7XFI - chains C and I of the 10 polymer chains in the assembly; structure by electron microscopy, 2.90 A resolution.

Chain C:
Name: Histone H2A type 1
Source organism: Xenopus laevis
UniProt: P06897 (H2A1_XENLA); residues 0-129 here correspond to UniProt positions 1-130 (UniProt number = residue number + 1)
Amino-acid sequence (130 residues; numbered 0 to 129; the number before each row is that of its first residue; numbering starts at 0):
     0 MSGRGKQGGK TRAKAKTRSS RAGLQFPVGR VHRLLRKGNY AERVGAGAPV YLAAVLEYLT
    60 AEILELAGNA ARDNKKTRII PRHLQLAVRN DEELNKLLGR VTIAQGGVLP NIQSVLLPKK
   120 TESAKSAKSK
Unresolved in the structure: 0-10, 118-129
Construct notes: conflict Arg99 (Gly100 in P06897)
Curated features (UniProtKB/Swiss-Prot):
  - modified residue: Ser1 (N-acetylserine), Lys5 (N6-(2-hydroxyisobutyryl)lysine), Lys9 (N6-(2-hydroxyisobutyryl)lysine), Lys36 (N6-(2-hydroxyisobutyryl)lysine), Lys74 (N6-(2-hydroxyisobutyryl)lysine), Lys75 (N6-(2-hydroxyisobutyryl)lysine), Lys95 (N6-(2-hydroxyisobutyryl)lysine), Gln104 (N5-methylglutamine), Lys118 (N6-(2-hydroxyisobutyryl)lysine)
  - cross-link (Glycyl lysine isopeptide (Lys-Gly)): Lys13 (interchain with G-Cter in ubiquitin), Lys15 (interchain with G-Cter in ubiquitin), Lys119 (interchain with G-Cter in ubiquitin)

Chain I:
Molecule: 152-nt DNA strand
Source organism: Xenopus laevis
Sequence (152 nucleotides; each row starts with the number of its first residue; numbers below 1 keep their minus sign (DA-77 is residue -77)):
   -77 ATGCACAGGA TGTATATATC TGACACGIGC CTGGAGACTA GGGAGTAATC CCCTTGGCGG
   -17 TTAAAACGCG GGGGACAGCG CGTACGTGCG TTTAAGCGGT GCTAGAGCTG TCTACGACCA
    43 ATTGAGCGGC CTCGGCACCG GGATTCTCCA GG
Unresolved in the structure: -77 to -64, 73-74

Interface between chain C and chain I:
Residue-residue contacts (14):
  Arg11(C) with DA-43(I), base contact; DG-42(I), sugar contact
  Ala12(C) with DA-41(I), phosphate contact
  Lys13(C) with DG-42(I), sugar contact
  Lys15(C) with DA-43(I), phosphate contact; DG-42(I), hydrogen bond to the phosphate
  Thr16(C) with DA-43(I), sugar contact
  Arg17(C) with DA-43(I), salt bridge to the phosphate
  Arg20(C) with DG-42(I), salt bridge to the phosphate
  Gly28(C) with DA-43(I), phosphate contact
  Arg32(C) with DG-44(I), salt bridge to the phosphate
  Arg42(C) with DG-35(I), phosphate contact
  Arg77(C) with DC-54(I), sugar contact; DA-53(I), salt bridge to the phosphate
Other interface residues (no listed pair), chain C (13 interface residues in all): Ala14, Arg29
Other interface residues (no listed pair), chain I (8 interface residues in all): DG-45

Summary:
The interface between chain C and chain I involves 13 residues on one side and 8 on the other; the contacts
include 1 hydrogen bond and 4 salt bridges. Polar contacts include Lys15(C)-DG-42(I), Arg17(C)-DA-43(I) and
Arg20(C)-DG-42(I).
Here chain C is Histone H2A type 1 and chain I is a 152-nt DNA strand, both from Xenopus laevis. Entry 7XFI
(Structure of nucleosome-DI complex (-50I, Apo state)) was determined by electron microscopy together with
7XFC, 7XFH, 7XFJ, 7XFL, 7XFM and 7XFN from the same study.
